PDB entry 4MGI | X-ray diffraction, 2.80 A resolution | chains E and R

Chain E:
Protein: Rap guanine nucleotide exchange factor 4
Source organism: Mus musculus
UniProtKB: Q9EQZ6 (RPGF4_MOUSE); residues 306-993 here correspond to UniProt positions 324-1011 (UniProt number = residue number + 18)
Sequence (694 residues; numbered 300 to 993; the number before each row is that of its first residue):
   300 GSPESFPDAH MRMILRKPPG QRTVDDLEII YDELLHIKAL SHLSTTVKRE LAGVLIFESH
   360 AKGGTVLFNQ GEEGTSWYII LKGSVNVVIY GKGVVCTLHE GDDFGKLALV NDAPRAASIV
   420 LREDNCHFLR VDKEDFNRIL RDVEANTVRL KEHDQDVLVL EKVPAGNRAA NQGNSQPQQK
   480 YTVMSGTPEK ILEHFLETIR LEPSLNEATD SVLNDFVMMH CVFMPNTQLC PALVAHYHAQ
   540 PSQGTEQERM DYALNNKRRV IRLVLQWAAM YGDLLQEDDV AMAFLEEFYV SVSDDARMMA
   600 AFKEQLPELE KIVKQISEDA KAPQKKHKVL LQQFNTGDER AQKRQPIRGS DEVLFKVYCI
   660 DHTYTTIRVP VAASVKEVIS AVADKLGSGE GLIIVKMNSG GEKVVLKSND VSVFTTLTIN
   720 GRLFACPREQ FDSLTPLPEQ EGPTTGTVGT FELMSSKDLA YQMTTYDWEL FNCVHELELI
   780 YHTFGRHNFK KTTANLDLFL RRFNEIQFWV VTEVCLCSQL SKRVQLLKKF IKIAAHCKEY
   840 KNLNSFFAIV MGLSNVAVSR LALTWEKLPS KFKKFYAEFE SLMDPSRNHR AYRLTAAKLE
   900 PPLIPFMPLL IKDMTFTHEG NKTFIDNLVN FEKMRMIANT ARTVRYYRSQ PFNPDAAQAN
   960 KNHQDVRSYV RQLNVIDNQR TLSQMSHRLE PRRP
Unresolved in the structure: 300-309, 463-477, 613-642, 953-961, 991-993
Differences from the reference sequence: expression tag (300-305)
Ligand contacts:
  - adenosine-3',5'-cyclic-monophosphate (CMP), molecule 1: Val365, Asn368, Val387, Ile388, Tyr389, Gly390, Gly392, Ser417, Val419, Ser541, Gln542
  - adenosine-3',5'-cyclic-monophosphate (CMP), molecule 2: Phe367, Val386, Ile388, Val394, Cys395, Asp402, Phe403, Gly404, Lys405, Leu406, Ala407, Arg414, Ala415, Ala416, Ile418, Leu449, Lys450, Glu451, Lys489
UniProt features mapped onto this chain:
  - binding site (3',5'-cyclic AMP): Gly404 to Ala407, Arg414, Ala415

Chain R:
Protein: Ras-related protein Rap-1b
Source organism: Homo sapiens
UniProtKB: P61224 (RAP1B_HUMAN); numbering as in UniProt (aligned over 1-167)
Sequence (167 residues; each row starts with the number of its first residue):
     1 MREYKLVVLG SGGVGKSALT VQFVQGIFVE KYDPTIEDSY RKQVEVDAQQ CMLEILDTAG
    61 TEQFTAMRDL YMKNGQGFAL VYSITAQSTF NDLQDLREQI LRVKDTDDVP MILVGNKCDL
   121 EDERVVGKEQ GQNLARQWNN CAFLESSAKS KINVNEIFYD LVRQINR
Unresolved in the structure: 1-2, 45-49, 135-141, 165-167
UniProt features mapped onto this chain:
  - motif: Tyr32 to Tyr40 (Effector region)
  - binding site (GTP): Gly10 to Ala18, Asp57 to Thr61, Asn116 to Asp119, Ser147 to Lys149
  - modified residue: Ser39 (ADP-ribosylserine)
  - natural variant: Gly12 (G12E: In THC11; G12V: In THC11), Ala59 (A59G: In THC11), Gly60 (G60R: In THC11)
  - mutagenesis: Gln25 (Q25A: Impairs interaction with KRIT1), Tyr32 (Y32A: 25-fold reduction in RAP1GAP-stimulated GTPase activity; Y32F: 2-fold reduction in RAP1GAP-stimulated GTPase activity), Glu37 (E37A: Strong reduction in nucleotide exchange with EPAC2), Asp38 (D38A: Impairs interaction with KRIT1), Gln63 (Q63E: Abolishes complex formation with RAP1GAP. Loss GTPase activity), Phe64 (F64A: Abolishes complex formation with RAP1GAP. Loss GTPase activity)

Chain E / chain R interface:
Contacting residue pairs - 66 pairs, chain E then chain R:
  Leu799(E) with Gln63(R); Phe64(R)
  Asn803(E) with Gln63(R), hydrogen bond (side chain-backbone); Phe64(R); Thr65(R)
  Gln806(E) with Ala66(R)
  Met850(E) with Ala66(R); Met67(R), hydrophobic; Leu70(R), hydrophobic
  Val855(E) with Gln99(R); Arg102(R); Val103(R), hydrophobic
  Glu879(E) with Lys73(R), salt bridge
  Met882(E) with Leu70(R)
  Asp883(E) with Lys5(R), salt bridge; Asn74(R)
  Pro884(E) with Glu54(R); Leu56(R), hydrophobic; Tyr71(R), hydrophobic; Asn74(R)
  Ser885(E) with Lys5(R); Glu54(R)
  Arg886(E) with Glu37(R), salt bridge; Arg41(R); Glu54(R), hydrogen bond (backbone-side chain)
  Asn887(E) with Pro34(R), hydrogen bond (side chain-backbone); Thr35(R); Ile36(R), hydrogen bond (side chain-backbone); Glu37(R); Ser39(R); Tyr40(R); Glu54(R), hydrogen bond (backbone-side chain)
  His888(E) with Tyr71(R), hydrogen bond
  Arg889(E) with Glu37(R), salt bridge
  Arg892(E) with Pro34(R), hydrogen bond (side chain-backbone); Thr35(R)
  Phe905(E) with Met67(R), hydrophobic
  Pro907(E) with Thr61(R); Phe64(R), hydrophobic; Met67(R), hydrophobic
  Ile910(E) with Gly60(R)
  Lys911(E) with Tyr40(R); Asp57(R); Thr61(R); Tyr71(R), hydrogen bond
  Asp912(E) with Pro34(R); Thr35(R)
  Thr914(E) with Gly60(R)
  Phe915(E) with Ser17(R); Thr20(R); Val21(R), hydrophobic; Tyr32(R); Pro34(R), hydrophobic; Tyr40(R); Asp57(R); Ala59(R)
  Thr916(E) with Pro34(R)
  Glu918(E) with Ser17(R)
  Gly919(E) with Val21(R); Tyr32(R)
  Asn920(E) with Lys31(R); Tyr32(R), hydrogen bond (side chain-backbone)
  Ile924(E) with Phe28(R), hydrophobic
  Glu931(E) with Lys31(R)
  Met935(E) with Tyr32(R); Asp33(R)
Other interface residues (no listed pair), chain E (32 interface residues in all): His781, Phe802, Lys921
Other interface residues (no listed pair), chain R (34 interface residues in all): Ile27

Overview:
32 residues of chain E and 34 residues of chain R are in contact; the contacts include 9 hydrogen bonds and 4
salt bridges. Polar contacts include Glu879(E)-Lys73(R), Asp883(E)-Lys5(R) and Arg886(E)-Glu37(R). Bound to
chain E: adenosine-3',5'-cyclic-monophosphate.
Here chain E is Rap guanine nucleotide exchange factor 4 (Mus musculus) and chain R is Ras-related protein
Rap-1b (Homo sapiens). Entry 4MGI (Selective activation of Epac1 and Epac2) was determined by X-ray
diffraction.
